Entry 4TS3 (X-ray diffraction, 2.30 A resolution); this record covers chains C and F of the 6 polymer chains in the assembly.

[Chain C (and F)]
Molecule: Purine nucleoside phosphorylase DeoD-type
Organism: Escherichia coli
Notes: EC 2.4.2.1; chain F of this document is another copy of the same molecule, construct and numbering; everything in this record applies to it too
UniProt: U0SVH6 (U0SVH6_ECOLX); residues 1-237 here correspond to UniProt positions 2-238 (UniProt number = residue number + 1)
Chain sequence (237 residues; row label = number of the first residue in the row):
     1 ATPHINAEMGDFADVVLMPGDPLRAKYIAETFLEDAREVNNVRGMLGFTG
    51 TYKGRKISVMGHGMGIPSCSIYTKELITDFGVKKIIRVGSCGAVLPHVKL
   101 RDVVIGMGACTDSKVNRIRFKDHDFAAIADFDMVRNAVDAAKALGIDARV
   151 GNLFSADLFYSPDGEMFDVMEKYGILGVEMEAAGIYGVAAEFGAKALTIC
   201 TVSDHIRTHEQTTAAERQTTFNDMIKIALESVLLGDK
From the paper describing this entry:
  - mutagenesis - D204A/R217A: decreased catalytic activity
  - catalytic residues: Asp204, Arg217 (citing earlier work)

[Chain C / chain F interface]
Contacting residue pairs - 60 pairs, chain C then chain F:
  Pro3(C) - Ala214(F)
  His4(C) - Met64(F)
  His4(C) - Phe159(F)
  Gly20(C) - Arg43(F)
  Asp21(C) - Arg43(F)
  Pro22(C) - Arg43(F)
  Leu23(C) - Asn41(F)
  Leu23(C) - Arg43(F)
  Leu23(C) - Gly44(F)
  Asn41(C) - Leu23(F)
  Val42(C) - Ala214(F)  hydrophobic
  Arg43(C) - Gly20(F)
  Arg43(C) - Asp21(F)
  Arg43(C) - Pro22(F)
  Arg43(C) - Leu23(F)
  Arg43(C) - Arg24(F)
  Arg43(C) - Met64(F)
  Gly44(C) - Leu23(F)
  Met64(C) - His4(F)  hydrogen bond
  Met64(C) - Arg43(F)
  Met64(C) - Ser68(F)
  Met64(C) - Ile71(F)  hydrophobic
  Met64(C) - Tyr72(F)
  Gly65(C) - Pro67(F)
  Pro67(C) - Gly65(F)
  Pro67(C) - Pro67(F)
  Pro67(C) - Asp157(F)
  Pro67(C) - Met180(F)  hydrophobic
  Ser68(C) - Met64(F)
  Ile71(C) - Met64(F)  hydrophobic
  Ile71(C) - Phe159(F)  hydrophobic
  Ile71(C) - Met180(F)  hydrophobic
  Tyr72(C) - Met64(F)
  Lys74(C) - Tyr160(F)
  Glu75(C) - Tyr160(F)  hydrogen bond
  Asp112(C) - Lys114(F)
  Asp112(C) - Ile118(F)
  Lys114(C) - Asp112(F)
  Lys114(C) - Lys114(F)
  Val115(C) - Asp157(F)
  Val115(C) - Leu158(F)  hydrophobic
  Ile118(C) - Asp112(F)
  Arg119(C) - Leu158(F)
  Arg119(C) - Pro162(F)
  Asp157(C) - Pro67(F)
  Asp157(C) - Val115(F)
  Asp157(C) - Asp157(F)
  Leu158(C) - Val115(F)  hydrophobic
  Leu158(C) - Arg119(F)
  Phe159(C) - His4(F)
  Phe159(C) - Ile71(F)  hydrophobic
  Tyr160(C) - Pro3(F)
  Tyr160(C) - Ile71(F)
  Tyr160(C) - Lys74(F)
  Tyr160(C) - Glu75(F)  hydrogen bond
  Pro162(C) - Arg119(F)
  Pro162(C) - Glu191(F)
  Met180(C) - Pro67(F)  hydrophobic
  Met180(C) - Ile71(F)  hydrophobic
  Glu191(C) - Pro162(F)
Also at the interface, not in a pair above, chain C (34 interface residues in all): Ile66, Ser70, Ser113, Arg117
Also at the interface, not in a pair above, chain F (38 interface residues in all): Ile66, Ser70, Ser90, Ser113, Arg117, Gln211, Arg217

[Overview]
34 residues of chain C and 38 residues of chain F are in contact; the contacts include 3 hydrogen bonds. Polar
contacts include Met64(C)-His4(F) and Glu75(C)-Tyr160(F). From the paper: catalytic residues Asp204(C) and
Arg217(C); D204A/R217A of chain C reduce catalytic activity.
Chain C and chain F are both Purine nucleoside phosphorylase DeoD-type (Escherichia coli); the structure, Wild
type E. Coli purine nucleoside phosphorylase with 2 FMC molecules in active sites, was determined by X-ray
diffraction together with 4TS9, 4TTA, 4TTI and 4TTJ from the same study.
